PDB entry 1N8R | X-ray diffraction, 3.00 A resolution | chains A and Q of the 30 polymer chains in the assembly

# Chain A
Molecule: 23S ribosomal RNA
Organism: Haloarcula marismortui
Sequence (2922 nucleotides; each row starts with the number of its first residue):
     2 UUGGCUACUA UGCCAGCUGG UGGAUUGCUC GGCUCAGGCG CUGAUGAAGG ACGUGCCAAG
    62 CUGCGAUAAG CCAUGGGGAG CCGCACGGAG GCGAAGAACC AUGGAUUUCC GAAUGAGAAU
   122 CUCUCUAACA AUUGCUUCGC GCAAUGAGGA ACCCCGAGAA CUGAAACAUC UCAGUAUCGG
   182 GAGGAACAGA AAACGCAAUG UGAUGUCGUU AGUAACCGCG AGUGAACGCG AUACAGCCCA
   242 AACCGAAGCC CUCACGGGCA AUGUGGUGUC AGGGCUACCU CUCAUCAGCC GACCGUCUCG
   302 ACGAAGUCUC UUGGAACAGA GCGUGAUACA GGGUGACAAC CCCGUACUCG AGACCAGUAC
   362 GACGUGCGGU AGUGCCAGAG UAGCGGGGGU UGGAUAUCCC UCGCGAAUAA CGCAGGCAUC
   422 GACUGCGAAG GCUAAACACA ACCUGAGACC GAUAGUGAAC AAGUAGUGUG AACGAACGCU
   482 GCAAAGUACC CUCAGAAGGG AGGCGAAAUA GAGCAUGAAA UCAGUUGGCG AUCGAGCGAC
   542 AGGGCAUACA AGGUCCCUCG ACGAAUGACC GACGCGCGAG CGUCCAGUAA GACUCACGGG
   602 AAGCCGAUGU UCUGUCGUAC GUUUUGAAAA ACGAGCCAGG GAGUGUGUCU GCAUGGCAAG
   662 UCUAACCGGA GUAUCCGGGG AGGCACAGGG AAACCGACAU GGCCGCAGGG CUUUGCCCGA
   722 GGGCCGCCGU CUUCAAGGGC GGGGAGCCAU GUGGACACGA CCCGAAUCCG GACGAUCUAC
   782 GCAUGGACAA GAUGAAGCGU GCCGAAAGGC ACGUGGAAGU CUGUUAGAGU UGGUGUCCUA
   842 CAAUACCCUC UCGUGAUCUA UGUGUAGGGG UGAAAGGCCC AUCGAGUCCG GCAACAGCUG
   902 GUUCCAAUCG AAACAUGUCG AAGCAUGACC UCCGCCGAGG UAGUCUGUGA GGUAGAGCGA
   962 CCGAUUGGUG UGUCCGCCUC CGAGAGGAGU CGGCACACCU GUCAAACUCC AAACUUACAG
  1022 ACGCCGUUUG ACGCGGGGAU UCCGGUGCGC GGGGUAAGCC UGUGUACCAG GAGGGGAACA
  1082 ACCCAGAGAU AGGUUAAGGU CCCCAAGUGU GGAUUAAGUG UAAUCCUCUG AAGGUGGUCU
  1142 CGAGCCCUAG ACAGCCGGGA GGUGAGCUUA GAAGCAGCUA CCCUCUAAGA AAAGCGUAAC
  1202 AGCUUACCGG CCGAGGUUUG AGGCGCCCAA AAUGAUCGGG ACUCAAAUCC ACCACCGAGA
  1262 CCUGUCCGUA CCACUCAUAC UGGUAAUCGA GUAGAUUGGC GCUCUAAUUG GAUGGAAGUA
  1322 GGGGUGAAAA CUCCUAUGGA CCGAUUAGUG ACGAAAAUCC UGGCCAUAGU AGCAGCGAUA
  1382 GUCGGGUGAG AACCCCGACG GCCUAAUGGA UAAGGGUUCC UCAGCACUGC UGAUCAGCUG
  1442 AGGGUUAGCC GGUCCUAAGU CAUACCGCAA CUCGACUAUG ACGAAAUGGG AAACGGGUUA
  1502 AUAUUCCCGU GCCACUAUGC AGUGAAAGUU GACGCCCUGG GGUCGAUCAC GCUGGGCAUU
  1562 CGCCCAGUCG AACCGUCCAA CUCCGUGGAA GCCGUAAUGG CAGGAAGCGG ACGAACGGCG
  1622 GCAUAGGGAA ACGUGAUUCA ACCUGGGGCC CAUGAAAAGA CGAGCAUAGU GUCCGUACCG
  1682 AGAACCGACA CAGGUGUCCA UGGCGGCGAA AGCCAAGGCC UGUCGGGAGC AACCAACGUU
  1742 AGGGAAUUCG GCAAGUUAGU CCCGUACCUU CGGAAGAAGG GAUGCCUGCU CCGGAACGGA
  1802 GCAGGUCGCA GUGACUCGGA AGCUCGGACU GUCUAGUAAC AACAUAGGUG ACCGCAAAUC
  1862 CGCAAGGACU CGUACGGUCA CUGAAUCCUG CCCAGUGCAG GUAUCUGAAC ACCUCGUACA
  1922 AGAGGACGAA GGACCUGUCA ACGGCGGGGG UAACUAUGAC CCUCUUAAGG UAGCGUAGUA
  1982 CCUUGCCGCA UCAGUAGCGG CUUGCAUGAA UGGAUUAACC AGAGCUUCAC UGUCCCAACG
  2042 UUGGGCCCGG UGAACUGUAC AUUCCAGUGC GGAGUCUGGA GACACCCAGG GGGAAGCGAA
  2102 GACCCUAUGG AGCUUUACUG CAGGCUGUCG CUGAGACGUG GUCGCCGAUG UGCAGCAUAG
  2162 GUAGGAGACA CUACACAGGU ACCCGCGCUA GCGGGCCACC GAGUCAACAG UGAAAUACUA
  2222 CCCGUCGGUG ACUGCGACUC UCACUCCGGG AGGAGGACAC CGAUAGCCGG GCAGUUUGAC
  2282 UGGGGCGGUA CGCGCUCGAA AAGAUAUCGA GCGCGCCCUA UGGCUAUCUC AGCCGGGACA
  2342 GAGACCCGGC GAAGAGUGCA AGAGCAAAAG AUAGCUUGAC AGUGUUCUUC CCAACGAGGA
  2402 ACGCUGACGC GAAAGCGUGG UCUAGCGAAC CAAUUAGCCU GCUUGAUGCG GGCAAUUGAU
  2462 GACAGAAAAG CUACCCUAGG GAUAACAGAG UCGUCACUCG CAAGAGCACA UAUCGACCGA
  2522 GUGGCUUGCU ACCUCGAUGU CGGUUCCCUC CAUCCUGCCC GUGCAGAAGC GGGCAAGGGU
  2582 GAGGUUGUUC GCCUAUUAAA GGAGGUCGUG AGCUGGGUUU AGACCGUCGU GAGACAGGUC
  2642 GGCUGCUAUC UACUGGGUGU GUAAUGGUGU CUGACAAGAA CGACCGUAUA GUACGAGAGG
  2702 AACUACGGUU GGUGGCCACU GGUGUACCGG UUGUUCGAGA GAGCACGUGC CGGGUAGCCA
  2762 CGCCACACGG GGUAAGAGCU GAACGCAUCU AAGCUCGAAA CCCACUUGGA AAAGAGACAC
  2822 CGCCGAGGUC CCGCGUACAA GACGCGGUCG AUAGACUCGG GGUGUGCGCG UCGAGGUAAC
  2882 GAGACGUUAA GCCCACGAGC ACUAACAGAC CAAAGCCAUC AU
Disordered / not traced: 2-9, 126-127, 715, 971-998, 1560, 1952-1963, 2137-2236, 2339-2343, 2665-2666, 2915-2923
Metal / ion sites: Mg2+ site 1 near G28 (its only coordinating residue here); Na+ site 1: C40, G41; Na+ site 2: G56, A59, G61; Na+ site 3 near U108 (its only coordinating residue here); Mg2+ site 2 near U115 (its only coordinating residue here); Na+ site 4: C141, G142; Na+ site 5 near U146 (its only coordinating residue here); Mg2+ site 3: C162, U2276; K+: C162, U163, U172; Mg2+ site 4: A165, A167, C168; Na+ site 6: A165, A166, A167; Mg2+ site 5: A166, G219; 62 more Na+ sites not listed; 97 more Mg2+ sites not listed
Residues lining bound ligands: virginiamycin m1 (VIR): G2102, A2103, C2104, A2474, A2486, C2487, A2538, U2539, G2540, U2620

# Chain Q
Molecule: 50S ribosomal protein L19E
Organism: Haloarcula marismortui
Reference sequence: P14119 (RL19_HALMA); residues 1-148 here = UniProt positions 1-148
Amino-acid sequence (148 residues; numbered 1 to 148; the number before each row is that of its first residue):
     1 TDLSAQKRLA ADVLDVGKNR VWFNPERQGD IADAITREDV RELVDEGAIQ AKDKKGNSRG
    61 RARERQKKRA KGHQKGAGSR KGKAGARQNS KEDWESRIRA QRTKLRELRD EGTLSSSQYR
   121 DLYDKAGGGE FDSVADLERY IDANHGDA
Disordered / not traced: 144-148

# How chain A and chain Q interact
Contacting residue pairs - 173 pairs, chain A then chain Q:
  G792(A) with Ala86(Q), phosphate contact
  A793(A) with Lys83(Q), sugar contact; Gly85(Q), hydrogen bond to the phosphate; Ala86(Q), hydrogen bond to the phosphate
  G800(A) with Asp124(Q), sugar contact; Gly127(Q), sugar contact; Gly128(Q), hydrogen bond to the base
  U801(A) with Asp124(Q), sugar contact; Lys125(Q), phosphate contact; Gly128(Q), sugar contact; Glu130(Q), hydrogen bond to the sugar
  G802(A) with Lys125(Q), phosphate contact; Glu130(Q), sugar contact
  U815(A) with Trp94(Q), sugar contact
  G816(A) with Lys91(Q), salt bridge to the phosphate
  G817(A) with Lys91(Q), salt bridge to the phosphate
  G1386(A) with Gln28(Q), hydrogen bond to the base
  G1387(A) with Thr1(Q), hydrogen bond to the sugar; Gln28(Q), hydrogen bond to the sugar
  U1388(A) with Thr1(Q), hydrogen bond to the sugar
  C1395(A) with Asp2(Q), sugar contact
  C1396(A) with Thr1(Q), hydrogen bond to the sugar; Asp2(Q), sugar contact; Leu3(Q), hydrogen bond to the sugar
  C1397(A) with Leu3(Q), sugar contact; Lys7(Q), salt bridge to the phosphate; Phe23(Q), hydrogen bond to the sugar; Pro25(Q), sugar contact; Gln28(Q), sugar contact
  G1398(A) with Lys7(Q), salt bridge to the phosphate; Val21(Q), phosphate contact; Trp22(Q), hydrogen bond to the phosphate; Phe23(Q), hydrogen bond to the phosphate; Pro25(Q), sugar contact
  A1399(A) with Trp22(Q), phosphate contact; Lys52(Q), salt bridge to the phosphate
  U1422(A) with Ala5(Q), phosphate contact
  U1499(A) with Arg41(Q), salt bridge to the phosphate
  U1500(A) with Arg37(Q), hydrogen bond to the base; Arg41(Q), salt bridge to the phosphate
  A1501(A) with Arg8(Q), hydrogen bond to the phosphate; Leu9(Q), phosphate contact; Thr36(Q), phosphate contact; Arg37(Q), hydrogen bond to the phosphate
  A1502(A) with Arg8(Q), salt bridge to the phosphate; Leu9(Q), phosphate contact; Arg37(Q), salt bridge to the phosphate
  G1540(A) with Glu95(Q), sugar contact; Arg99(Q), hydrogen bond to the phosphate
  G1541(A) with Arg99(Q), salt bridge to the phosphate
  U1548(A) with Arg59(Q), hydrogen bond to the phosphate
  C1549(A) with Arg59(Q), salt bridge to the phosphate; Arg63(Q), salt bridge to the phosphate; Gln66(Q), sugar contact
  C1565(A) with Ser58(Q), hydrogen bond to the sugar; Arg59(Q), phosphate contact; Gly60(Q), phosphate contact; Arg63(Q), salt bridge to the phosphate
  C1566(A) with Gly56(Q), phosphate contact; Asn57(Q), phosphate contact; Ser58(Q), phosphate contact; Arg59(Q), hydrogen bond to the phosphate; Arg63(Q), salt bridge to the phosphate
  C1593(A) with Ser116(Q), sugar contact; Ser117(Q), phosphate contact; Arg120(Q), sugar contact
  C1594(A) with Arg109(Q), salt bridge to the phosphate; Ser116(Q), phosphate contact; Tyr119(Q), phosphate contact; Arg120(Q), salt bridge to the phosphate
  G1595(A) with Arg109(Q), salt bridge to the phosphate; Tyr119(Q), hydrogen bond to the phosphate; Arg120(Q), salt bridge to the phosphate; Tyr123(Q), base contact; Asp124(Q), base contact
  U1596(A) with Arg102(Q), hydrogen bond to the base; Arg106(Q), salt bridge to the phosphate; Tyr123(Q), hydrogen bond to the phosphate
  A1597(A) with Lys91(Q), hydrogen bond to the base; Trp94(Q), hydrogen bond to the phosphate; Glu95(Q), sugar contact; Ile98(Q), sugar contact; Arg99(Q), salt bridge to the phosphate; Arg102(Q), salt bridge to the phosphate
  A1598(A) with Trp94(Q), phosphate contact; Arg102(Q), salt bridge to the phosphate
  G1703(A) with Asn57(Q), base contact
  G1704(A) with Asn57(Q), hydrogen bond to the base; Arg59(Q), hydrogen bond to the phosphate
  C1705(A) with Arg59(Q), salt bridge to the phosphate; Arg65(Q), hydrogen bond to the phosphate
  G1706(A) with Arg65(Q), salt bridge to the phosphate; Arg69(Q), salt bridge to the phosphate
  G1707(A) with Arg69(Q), salt bridge to the phosphate; Lys81(Q), phosphate contact; Gly82(Q), phosphate contact
  C1708(A) with Lys81(Q), hydrogen bond to the phosphate; Gly82(Q), hydrogen bond to the phosphate; Ala86(Q), sugar contact; Arg87(Q), salt bridge to the phosphate
  C1715(A) with Lys55(Q), hydrogen bond to the sugar; Asn57(Q), hydrogen bond to the base
  A1716(A) with Lys55(Q), hydrogen bond to the sugar; Gly56(Q), sugar contact; Asn57(Q), sugar contact
  A1717(A) with Lys54(Q), phosphate contact; Lys55(Q), hydrogen bond to the phosphate
  G1718(A) with Val16(Q), phosphate contact; Gly17(Q), hydrogen bond to the phosphate; Arg20(Q), salt bridge to the phosphate
  G1719(A) with Gly17(Q), phosphate contact; Lys18(Q), hydrogen bond to the phosphate; Asn19(Q), hydrogen bond to the phosphate
  C1720(A) with Asn19(Q), hydrogen bond to the phosphate
  G1760(A) with Ala77(Q), hydrogen bond to the base; Arg80(Q), hydrogen bond to the base; Lys81(Q), hydrogen bond to the sugar
  U1761(A) with Ala77(Q), base contact; Arg80(Q), sugar contact; Lys81(Q), sugar contact; Gly82(Q), sugar contact; Lys83(Q), phosphate contact; Ala84(Q), phosphate contact
  C1762(A) with Lys83(Q), salt bridge to the phosphate; Ala84(Q), hydrogen bond to the phosphate
  U1784(A) with Ala77(Q), base contact; Gly78(Q), hydrogen bond to the phosphate
  G1785(A) with Gly76(Q), phosphate contact; Ala77(Q), phosphate contact; Gly78(Q), hydrogen bond to the phosphate; Ser79(Q), phosphate contact
  C1786(A) with Gln74(Q), phosphate contact
  C1787(A) with Lys68(Q), salt bridge to the phosphate; Gln74(Q), hydrogen bond to the phosphate
  U1788(A) with Lys68(Q), phosphate contact; His73(Q), base contact
  G1789(A) with Lys71(Q), base contact; His73(Q), hydrogen bond to the base
  C1790(A) with Lys71(Q), salt bridge to the phosphate; Gly72(Q), base contact
  C1793(A) with Arg97(Q), sugar contact; Ser133(Q), phosphate contact; Ala135(Q), phosphate contact
  G1794(A) with Ser96(Q), hydrogen bond to the sugar; Ala100(Q), phosphate contact; Ser133(Q), phosphate contact; Val134(Q), hydrogen bond to the phosphate
  G1795(A) with Ala100(Q), phosphate contact
  C1798(A) with Gln66(Q), sugar contact; Ala70(Q), phosphate contact
  G1799(A) with Arg87(Q), sugar contact; Gln88(Q), base contact
  G1800(A) with Lys75(Q), salt bridge to the phosphate; Arg87(Q), sugar contact; Gln88(Q), hydrogen bond to the sugar
  A1801(A) with Arg80(Q), salt bridge to the phosphate; Arg87(Q), salt bridge to the phosphate
  G1802(A) with Gly72(Q), base contact; Arg80(Q), salt bridge to the phosphate
  U1813(A) with Gly78(Q), phosphate contact; Lys81(Q), sugar contact
  U1817(A) with Lys81(Q), hydrogen bond to the base
  U2735(A) with Arg65(Q), salt bridge to the phosphate
  U2736(A) with Lys55(Q), hydrogen bond to the sugar; Arg61(Q), salt bridge to the phosphate
  C2737(A) with Lys55(Q), salt bridge to the phosphate; Gly56(Q), phosphate contact; Asn57(Q), phosphate contact; Ser58(Q), hydrogen bond to the phosphate; Arg61(Q), salt bridge to the phosphate
  G2738(A) with Ser58(Q), sugar contact; Arg61(Q), phosphate contact
  A2739(A) with Arg61(Q), salt bridge to the phosphate
Also at the interface, not in a pair above, chain A (79 interface residues in all): G814, C1421, C1423, C1436, U1539, G1556, A1567, A1783, A1796
Also at the interface, not in a pair above, chain Q (85 interface residues in all): Ser4, Asn24, Ile35, Glu38, Asp53, Ala62, Asp93, Gly129

# In short
Chain A and chain Q form an interface of 79 and 85 residues respectively; the contacts include 52 hydrogen
bonds and 40 salt bridges. Polar contacts include G800(A)-Gly128(Q), G1386(A)-Gln28(Q) and U1500(A)-Arg37(Q).
Ligands of chain A: virginiamycin m1.
Here chain A is 23S ribosomal RNA and chain Q is 50S ribosomal protein L19E, both from Haloarcula marismortui.
Entry 1N8R (Structure of large ribosomal subunit in complex with virginiamycin M) was determined by X-ray
diffraction, deposited together with 1K73, 1KC8 and 1NJI.
